4M08 - chains B and D of the 5 polymer chains in the assembly; structure by X-ray diffraction, 2.80 A resolution.

[Chain B (and D)]
Name: Chlorite dismutase
From: Candidatus Nitrospira defluvii
Notes: EC 1.13.11.49; chain D of this document is another copy of the same molecule, construct and numbering; everything in this record applies to it too
UniProtKB: B3U4H7 (B3U4H7_9BACT); residues 1-238 here correspond to UniProt positions 27-264 (UniProt number = residue number + 26)
Amino-acid sequence (241 residues; numbered -2 to 238; the number before each row is that of its first residue; numbers below 1 keep their minus sign (Gly-2 is residue -2)):
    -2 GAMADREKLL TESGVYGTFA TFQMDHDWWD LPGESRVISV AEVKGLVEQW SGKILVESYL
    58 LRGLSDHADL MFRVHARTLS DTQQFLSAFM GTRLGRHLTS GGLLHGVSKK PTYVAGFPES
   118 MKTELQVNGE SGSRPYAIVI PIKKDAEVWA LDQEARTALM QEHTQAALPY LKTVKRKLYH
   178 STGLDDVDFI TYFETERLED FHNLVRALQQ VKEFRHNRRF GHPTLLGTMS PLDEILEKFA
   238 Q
Disordered / not traced: -2 to 0
Construct notes: expression tag (-2 to 0); engineered mutation Val145 (Trp171 in B3U4H7)
Bound ions: heme Fe: His160 (together with imidazole)
Small-molecule neighbours: heme (HEM): Pro108, Thr109, Tyr110, Val111, Phe114, Leu122, Ile137, Ile139, Lys141, Trp146, Met157, His160, Thr161, Ala164, Tyr167, Leu168, Val171, Arg173, Leu175, Phe186, Thr188, Phe190, Phe198, Leu201, Val202, Leu205, Glu210, Phe217
From the paper describing this entry:
  - mutagenesis - W145V, R173A, R173E, R173K, R173Q, R173Q/E210A, E210A: decreased catalytic activity
  - mutagenesis - R173E (a factor of 2.8), E210A (Kd 382 uM): decreased binding to chlorite
  - mutagenesis - W146Y: unchanged catalytic activity
  - mutagenesis - W146Y/R173Q: decreased catalytic activity on chlorite

[Chain B / chain D interface]
Pairs across the interface (55):
  Tyr13(B) with Leu195(D); Glu196(D), hydrogen bond (side chain-backbone)
  Asp22(B) with His23(D), salt bridge
  Leu76(B) with Leu61(D); Tyr133(D), hydrogen bond (backbone-side chain); Leu195(D), hydrophobic; Leu223(D), hydrophobic
  Ser77(B) with Tyr133(D), hydrogen bond (backbone-side chain)
  Gln80(B) with Leu57(D), hydrogen bond (side chain-backbone); Arg59(D); Gly60(D); Leu61(D); Thr225(D), hydrogen bond
  Gln81(B) with Lys235(D), hydrogen bond
  Leu83(B) with Gly60(D)
  Ser84(B) with Arg59(D); Lys235(D)
  Met87(B) with Arg59(D), hydrogen bond (backbone-side chain); Gly60(D)
  Gly88(B) with Arg59(D)
  Arg93(B) with Trp26(D)
  Leu95(B) with His23(D)
  Thr96(B) with His23(D)
  Ser97(B) with His64(D), hydrogen bond (backbone-side chain)
  Leu100(B) with Gly60(D); Leu61(D); Ser62(D); Asp63(D)
  His102(B) with Gly60(D); Leu61(D), hydrogen bond (side chain-backbone); Leu223(D)
  Val104(B) with Glu196(D)
  Lys106(B) with Asn200(D); Arg203(D)
  Lys140(B) with Phe217(D), hydrogen bond (side chain-backbone)
  Ala143(B) with Phe211(D), hydrophobic; Arg212(D)
  Trp146(B) with Gln206(D); Gln207(D)
  Ala147(B) with Arg212(D)
  His177(B) with His199(D); Arg203(D), hydrogen bond
  Thr179(B) with His199(D), hydrogen bond (backbone-side chain); Val202(D); Gln206(D)
  Gly180(B) with Ile135(D); Phe198(D); Thr221(D)
  Leu181(B) with Leu195(D), hydrophobic
  Asp182(B) with Thr221(D)
  Asp183(B) with Gly218(D); His219(D), hydrogen bond (side chain-backbone); Pro220(D); Thr221(D), hydrogen bond
  Asp185(B) with Gln206(D), hydrogen bond
Also at the interface, not in a pair above, chain B (37 interface residues in all): Gly11, Thr75, Gly98, Gly99, Glu144, Ser178, Phe186, Arg216
Also at the interface, not in a pair above, chain D (32 interface residues in all): Gln20, Leu58

[Overview]
37 residues of chain B face 32 of chain D across their interface, with 15 hydrogen bonds and 1 salt bridge.
Among the polar pairs are Asp22(B)-His23(D), Tyr13(B)-Glu196(D) and Leu76(B)-Tyr133(D). From the paper: W145V,
R173A and R173E of chain B, among others, reduce catalytic activity; R173E and E210A of chain B reduce binding
to chlorite; 9 substitutions were tested in all.
Chain B and chain D are both Chlorite dismutase (Candidatus Nitrospira defluvii); the structure, Crystal
Structure of Mutant Chlorite Dismutase from Candidatus Nitrospira defluvii W145V, was determined by X-ray
diffraction (same publication as 4M05, 4M06, 4M07 and 4M09).
